Entry 6V2P (X-ray diffraction, 1.30 A resolution); this record covers chains A and C of the 3 polymer chains in the assembly.

Chain A:
Name: HLA-B alpha chain (B*5703GB)
Source organism: Homo sapiens
Reference sequence: I3ZN84 (I3ZN84_HUMAN); residues 1-276 here correspond to UniProt positions 25-300 (UniProt number = residue number + 24)
Chain sequence (276 residues; row label = number of the first residue in the row):
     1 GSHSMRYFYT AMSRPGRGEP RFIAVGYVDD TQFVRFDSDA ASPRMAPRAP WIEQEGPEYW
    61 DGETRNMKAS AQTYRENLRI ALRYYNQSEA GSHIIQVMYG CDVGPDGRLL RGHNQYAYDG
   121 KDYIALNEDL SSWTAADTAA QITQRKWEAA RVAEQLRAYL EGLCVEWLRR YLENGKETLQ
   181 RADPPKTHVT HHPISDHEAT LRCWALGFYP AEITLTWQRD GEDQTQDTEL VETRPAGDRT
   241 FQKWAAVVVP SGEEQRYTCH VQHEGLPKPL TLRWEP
Disulfides: C101-C164, C203-C259

Chain C:
Name: Peptide ALA-SER-LEU-ASN-LEU-PRO-ALA-VAL-SER-TRP
Source organism: synthetic construct
Chain sequence (10 residues; each row starts with the number of its first residue):
     1 ASLNLPAVSW

Chain A / chain C interface:
Contacting residue pairs (35; chain A residue first):
  Y7(A) - A1(C)  hydrogen bond (side chain-backbone)
  Y7(A) - S2(C)  hydrogen bond (side chain-backbone)
  E63(A) - A1(C)
  E63(A) - S2(C)  hydrogen bond
  N66(A) - S2(C)  hydrogen bond
  N66(A) - L3(C)  hydrogen bond (side chain-backbone)
  N66(A) - N4(C)  hydrogen bond
  M67(A) - S2(C)
  T73(A) - V8(C)
  Y74(A) - W10(C)
  N77(A) - S9(C)
  N77(A) - W10(C)  hydrogen bond (side chain-backbone)
  I80(A) - S9(C)
  I80(A) - W10(C)
  Y84(A) - W10(C)  hydrogen bond (side chain-backbone)
  I95(A) - W10(C)  hydrophobic
  Y99(A) - S2(C)
  Y99(A) - L3(C)  hydrogen bond (side chain-backbone)
  A117(A) - W10(C)
  Y123(A) - W10(C)  hydrophobic
  T143(A) - W10(C)  hydrogen bond (side chain-backbone)
  K146(A) - S9(C)
  K146(A) - W10(C)  hydrogen bond (side chain-backbone)
  W147(A) - V8(C)
  W147(A) - S9(C)  hydrogen bond (side chain-backbone)
  W147(A) - W10(C)
  V152(A) - V8(C)  hydrophobic
  Q155(A) - L5(C)
  L156(A) - L3(C)  hydrophobic
  L156(A) - L5(C)  hydrophobic
  Y159(A) - A1(C)  hydrogen bond (side chain-backbone)
  Y159(A) - S2(C)
  Y159(A) - L3(C)  hydrophobic
  W167(A) - A1(C)
  Y171(A) - A1(C)  hydrogen bond (side chain-backbone)
Interface residues without a listed pair, chain A (30 interface residues in all): M5, Y9, M45, Y59, E76, A81, Y116, Y118
Interface residues without a listed pair, chain C (9 interface residues in all): P6

Overview:
Chain A and chain C form an interface of 30 and 9 residues respectively; the contacts include 14 hydrogen
bonds. Among the polar pairs are Y7(A)-A1(C), Y7(A)-S2(C) and E63(A)-S2(C).
Here chain A is HLA-B alpha chain (B*5703GB) (Homo sapiens) and chain C is Peptide
ALA-SER-LEU-ASN-LEU-PRO-ALA-VAL-SER-TRP (synthetic construct). Entry 6V2P (HLA-B*57:03 presenting the peptide
ASLNLPAVSW) was determined by X-ray diffraction (same publication as 6V2O, 6V2Q and 6V3J).
